PDB entry 8GIO | X-ray diffraction, 2.67 A resolution | chains A and C of the 6 polymer chains in the assembly

Chain A (and C):
Protein: Cyclic GMP-AMP synthase
Source organism: Mus musculus
Notes: EC 2.7.7.86; fragment: catalytic domain, residues 147-507; chain C of this document is another copy of the same molecule, construct and numbering; everything in this record applies to it too
UniProt: Q8C6L5 (CGAS_MOUSE); residue numbers follow UniProt; this construct covers 147-507
Sequence (364 residues; numbered 144 to 507; the number before each row is that of its first residue):
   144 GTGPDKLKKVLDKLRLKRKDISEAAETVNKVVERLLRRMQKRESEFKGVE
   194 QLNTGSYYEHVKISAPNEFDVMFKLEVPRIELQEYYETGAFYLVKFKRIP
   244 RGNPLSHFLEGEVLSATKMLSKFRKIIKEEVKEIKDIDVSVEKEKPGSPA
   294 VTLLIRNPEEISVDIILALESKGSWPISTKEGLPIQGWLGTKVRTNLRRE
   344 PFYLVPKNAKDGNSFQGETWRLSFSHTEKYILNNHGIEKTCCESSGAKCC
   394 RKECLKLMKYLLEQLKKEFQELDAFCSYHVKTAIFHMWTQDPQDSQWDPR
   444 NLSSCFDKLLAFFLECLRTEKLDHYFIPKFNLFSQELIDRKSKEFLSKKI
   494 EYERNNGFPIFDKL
Disordered / not traced: 144-147, 243-245, 507 (chain C: 144-147, 240-246, 252-255, 351-358, 507)
Construct notes: expression tag (144-146)
Metal / ion sites: Mn2+ site 1: Glu211, Asp213 (together with ATP); Mn2+ site 2: Glu211, Asp213, Asp307 (together with ATP); Zn2+: His378, Cys384, Cys385, Cys392
Ligand contacts: ATP (adenosine-5'-triphosphate): Gly198, Ser199, Glu202, Lys205, Glu211, Asp213, Arg364, Ser368, Glu371, Lys402, Glu406, Ser420, Tyr421, Lys424, His467
UniProt features mapped onto this chain:
  - region: Lys372 to Lys395 (DNA-binding)
  - motif: Leu154 to Leu159 (Nuclear export signal), Asp281 to Ser291 (Nuclear localization signal)
  - binding site (GTP): Thr197, Asp307, Arg364 to Glu371
  - binding site (ATP): Ser199, Glu371, Lys402, Ser420 to Lys424
  - binding site (Mg(2+)): Glu211, Asp213, Asp307
  - binding site (2',3'-cGAMP): Asp213, Gly290, Asp307, Lys350, Arg364 to Ser366
  - binding site (Zn(2+)): His378, Cys384, Cys385, Cys392
  - site: Arg241 (Arginine-anchor), Asp307, Ile308 (Cleavage)
  - modified residue: Lys156 (N6-lactoyllysine), Glu176 (PolyADP-ribosyl glutamic acid), Ser199 (Phosphoserine), Tyr201 (Phosphotyrosine), Glu272 (5-glutamyl polyglutamate), Ser291 (Phosphoserine), Glu302 (5-glutamyl glutamate), Lys372 (N6-acetyllysine), Lys382 (N6-acetyllysine), Lys402 (N6-acetyllysine), Ser420 (Phosphoserine), Lys491 (N6-methyllysine)
  - lipidation (S-palmitoyl cysteine): Cys392, Cys393, Cys459
  - cross-link (Glycyl lysine isopeptide (Lys-Gly)): Lys217 (interchain with G-Cter in SUMO), Lys271 (interchain with G-Cter in ubiquitin), Lys335 (interchain with G-Cter in SUMO), Lys372 (interchain with G-Cter in SUMO), Lys382 (interchain with G-Cter in SUMO), Lys399 (interchain with G-Cter in ubiquitin), Lys402 (interchain with G-Cter in ubiquitin), Lys409 (interchain with G-Cter in ubiquitin), Lys410 (interchain with G-Cter in ubiquitin), Lys464 (interchain with G-Cter in SUMO)
  - mutagenesis: Lys156 (K156Q: Mimics lactylation; knockin mice show higher mortality following HSV-1 infection), Asn172 (N172K: Induces alteration of the DNA-binding surface and leads to decreased synthesis of cyclic GMP-AMP (cGAMP); when associated with L-180), Glu176 (E176A: Abolished poly-ADP-ribosylation by PARP1, stimulating interferon production in knockin mice), Arg180 (R180L: Induces alteration of the DNA-binding surface and leads to decreased synthesis of cyclic GMP-AMP (cGAMP); when associated with K-182), Gly198 (G198A: Abolishes stimulation of interferon production; when associated with A-199), Ser199 (S199A: Abolishes stimulation of interferon production; when associated with A-199), Tyr201 (Y201E: Phosphomimetic mutant; reduced translocation to the nucleus following treatment with etoposide), Glu211 to Asp213 (Abolished nucleotidyltransferase activity. Does not affect nuclear localization and tethering to chromatin), Glu211 (E211A: Abolishes ability to promote type-I interferon production), Asp213 (D213A: Abolishes ability to promote type-I interferon production), Lys217 (K217R: Reduced sumoylation), Arg222 (R222E: Impaired tethering to chromatin, leading to constitutive activation in the absence of DNA), 31 further mutagenesis entries in UniProt
From the paper describing this entry:
  - mutagenesis - E211Q/D213N: abolished catalytic activity
  - specificity-determining residues: His467 (proposed by the authors, not directly observed)
  - mutagenesis - R364A (33-fold), H467A: decreased catalytic activity on ATP/GTP
  - mutagenesis - H467A (2-fold): increased catalytic activity on GTP/GTP
  - specificity-determining residues: Ile309, Arg364
  - mutagenesis - R364A (10-fold): decreased catalytic activity on GTP/GTP
  - mutagenesis - R364A (4-fold): increased catalytic activity on ATP/ATP

Interface between chain A and chain C:
Residue-residue contacts - 35 pairs, chain A then chain C:
  Gln329(A) with Thr383(C); Ser388(C)
  Gly330(A) with Ser388(C)
  Leu332(A) with Lys382(C)
  Gly333(A) with Thr383(C); Glu386(C)
  Thr334(A) with Glu386(C), hydrogen bond (backbone-side chain); Ser387(C)
  Lys335(A) with Asn376(C); Asn377(C); Glu386(C), salt bridge
  Asn376(A) with Lys335(C)
  Asn377(A) with Lys335(C); Lys382(C), hydrogen bond (backbone-side chain)
  Gly379(A) with Lys382(C), hydrogen bond (backbone-side chain)
  Ile380(A) with Ile380(C); Glu381(C); Lys382(C), hydrogen bond (backbone-backbone); Thr383(C)
  Glu381(A) with Ile380(C); Gln436(C)
  Lys382(A) with Leu332(C); Asn377(C), hydrogen bond (side chain-backbone); Gly379(C), hydrogen bond (side chain-backbone); Ile380(C), hydrogen bond (backbone-backbone); Lys382(C)
  Thr383(A) with Gln329(C); Gly333(C)
  Glu386(A) with Gly333(C); Thr334(C), hydrogen bond (side chain-backbone); Lys335(C), salt bridge
  Ser387(A) with Thr334(C)
  Ser388(A) with Gln329(C); Gly330(C)
  Gln436(A) with Glu381(C)
Also at the interface, not in a pair above, chain A (19 interface residues in all): Trp331, His378
Also at the interface, not in a pair above, chain C (19 interface residues in all): Trp331, His378

Summary:
Chain A and chain C each contribute 19 residues to their interface, with 8 hydrogen bonds and 2 salt bridges.
Among the polar pairs are Lys335(A)-Glu386(C), Thr334(A)-Glu386(C) and Asn377(A)-Lys382(C). Bound to chain A:
ATP. From the paper: R364A and H467A of chain A reduce catalytic activity on ATP/GTP; specificity determinants
His467(A), Ile309(A) and Arg364(A).
Chain A and chain C are both Cyclic GMP-AMP synthase (Mus musculus); the structure, Structure of Ternary
Complex of mouse cGAS with dsDNA and Bound ATP: with 10mM Mg2+ and ..., was determined by X-ray diffraction
(same publication as 7UUX, 7UXW, 7UYQ, 7UYZ, 7UZR, 7V0W and 14 further entries).
